PDB entry 9GE2 | electron microscopy, 2.51 A resolution | chains A and F of the 5 polymer chains in the assembly

# Chain A
Protein: Guanine nucleotide-binding protein subunit alpha-13
Organism: Homo sapiens
UniProt: Q14344 (GNA13_HUMAN); aligned in 2 segments with insertions or deletions, so no single offset holds: 16-58 ~ UniProt 31-73; 66-230 ~ UniProt 203-377
Chain sequence (230 residues; row label = number of the first residue in the row):
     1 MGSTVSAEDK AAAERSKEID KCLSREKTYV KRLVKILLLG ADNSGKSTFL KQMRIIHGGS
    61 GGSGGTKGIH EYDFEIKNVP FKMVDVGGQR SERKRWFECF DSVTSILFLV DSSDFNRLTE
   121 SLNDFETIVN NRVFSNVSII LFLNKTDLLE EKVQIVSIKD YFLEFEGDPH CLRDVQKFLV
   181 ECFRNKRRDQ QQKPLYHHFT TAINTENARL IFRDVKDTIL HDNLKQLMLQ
Not modelled in the structure: 1-4, 59-67
Differences from the reference sequence: initiating methionine (1); expression tag (2-15); engineered mutation D42 (Gly57 in Q14344), N43 (Glu58 in Q14344), D111 (Ser248 in Q14344), D114 (Glu251 in Q14344), D124 (Ile271 in Q14344), A208 (Ile355 in Q14344), I211 (Val358 in Q14344); linker (59-65)
Curated features (UniProtKB/Swiss-Prot):
  - region: K35 to A41, S44 to T48 (G1 motif), F81 to R90 (G3 motif)
  - binding site (Mg(2+)): S47, T66
  - modified residue: T66 (Phosphothreonine)

# Chain F
Protein: Single-chain variable fragment ScFv16
Organism: Mus musculus
Notes: antibody fragment or engineered binder
Chain sequence (253 residues; numbered 1 to 253; the number before each row is that of its first residue):
     1 DVQLVESGGG LVQPGGSRKL SCSASGFAFS SFGMHWVRQA PEKGLEWVAY ISSGSGTIYY
    61 ADTVKGRFTI SRDDPKNTLF LQMTSLRSED TAMYYCVRSI YYYGSSPFDF WGGTTLTVSS
   121 GGGGSGGGGS GGGGSDIVMT QATSSVPVTP GESVSISCRS SKSLLHSNGN TYLYWFLQRP
   181 GQSPQLLIYR MSNLASGVPD RFSGSGSGTA FTLTISRLEA EDVGVYYCMQ HLEYPLTFGA
   241 GTKLELKLEV LFQ
Not modelled in the structure: 122-132, 247-253
Disulfides: C158-C228

# How chain A and chain F interact
Contacting residue pairs (22; chain A residue first):
  V5(A) - H166(F)
  S6(A) - H166(F)
  S6(A) - N168(F)  hydrogen bond
  S6(A) - Y172(F)  hydrogen bond
  A7(A) - L232(F)
  A7(A) - Y234(F)  hydrophobic
  E8(A) - Y101(F)
  E8(A) - Y172(F)
  E8(A) - Y174(F)  hydrogen bond
  E8(A) - R190(F)  salt bridge
  E8(A) - H231(F)
  D9(A) - N168(F)  hydrogen bond
  D9(A) - Y172(F)
  A11(A) - Y101(F)  hydrophobic
  A12(A) - Y101(F)
  E14(A) - S52(F)  hydrogen bond
  E14(A) - T57(F)  hydrogen bond
  R15(A) - S31(F)
  R15(A) - I100(F)
  R15(A) - Y101(F)
  R15(A) - Y102(F)
  E18(A) - G54(F)
Interface residues without a listed pair, chain F (19 interface residues in all): Y50, G56, P107, E233

# Overview
10 residues of chain A face 19 of chain F across their interface; the contacts include 6 hydrogen bonds and 1
salt bridge. Among the polar pairs are E8(A)-R190(F), S6(A)-N168(F) and S6(A)-Y172(F). Curated annotation
(UniProt) lists Mg2+-binding residues S47(A) and T66(A) on chain A.
Here chain A is Guanine nucleotide-binding protein subunit alpha-13 (Homo sapiens) and chain F is Single-chain
variable fragment ScFv16 (Mus musculus). Entry 9GE2 (Structure of GPR55 in complex with G13 and synthetic
agonist ML184) was determined by electron microscopy, deposited together with 9GE3.
